8K1M - chains C and D of the 3 polymer chains in the assembly; structure by electron microscopy, 2.90 A resolution.

# Chain C (and D)
Protein: Multidrug efflux system ATP-binding protein Rv1218c
From: Mycobacterium tuberculosis (strain ATCC 25618 / H37Rv)
Notes: EC 7.6.2.-; chain D of this document is another copy of the same molecule, construct and numbering; everything in this record applies to it too
UniProtKB: O86311 (MEATP_MYCTU); numbering as in UniProt (aligned over 8-296)
Sequence (289 residues; row label = number of the first residue in the row):
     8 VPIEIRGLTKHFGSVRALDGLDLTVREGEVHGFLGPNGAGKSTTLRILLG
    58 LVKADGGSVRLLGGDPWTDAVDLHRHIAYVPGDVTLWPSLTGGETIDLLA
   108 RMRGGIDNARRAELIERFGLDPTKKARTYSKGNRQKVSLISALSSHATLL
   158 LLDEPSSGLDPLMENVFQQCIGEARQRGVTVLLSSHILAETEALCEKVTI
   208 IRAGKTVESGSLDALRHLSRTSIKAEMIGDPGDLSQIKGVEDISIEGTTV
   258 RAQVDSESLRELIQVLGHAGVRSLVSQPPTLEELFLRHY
Unresolved in the structure: 219-296

# How chain C and chain D interact
Residue-residue contacts (23; chain C residue first):
  P43(C) - D167(D)
  P43(C) - L169(D)  hydrophobic
  N44(C) - G165(D)
  N44(C) - D167(D)  hydrogen bond (backbone-side chain)
  G89(C) - K138(D)  hydrogen bond (backbone-side chain)
  D90(C) - K138(D)
  D90(C) - R141(D)  salt bridge
  K138(C) - G89(D)  hydrogen bond (side chain-backbone)
  K138(C) - D90(D)
  K138(C) - E161(D)  salt bridge
  K138(C) - S164(D)
  R141(C) - D90(D)  salt bridge
  E161(C) - K138(D)  salt bridge
  S164(C) - K138(D)
  G165(C) - N44(D)
  D167(C) - P43(D)
  D167(C) - N44(D)  hydrogen bond (side chain-backbone)
  D167(C) - H193(D)
  P168(C) - H193(D)
  L169(C) - P43(D)  hydrophobic
  H193(C) - D167(D)
  H193(C) - P168(D)
  I194(C) - I194(D)  hydrophobic
Also at the interface, not in a pair above, chain C (17 interface residues in all): G139, L166, L195
Also at the interface, not in a pair above, chain D (16 interface residues in all): G42, L195

# In short
Chain C and chain D form an interface of 17 and 16 residues respectively, with 4 hydrogen bonds and 4 salt
bridges. Polar pairs include D90(C)-R141(D), K138(C)-E161(D) and N44(C)-D167(D).
Both chains are Multidrug efflux system ATP-binding protein Rv1218c (Mycobacterium tuberculosis (strain ATCC
25618 / H37Rv)). Entry 8K1M (mycobacterial efflux pump, apo state) was determined by electron microscopy (same
publication as 8K1N and 8K1O).
